Entry 7UPX (electron microscopy, 3.20 A resolution); this record covers chains A and H of the 3 polymer chains in the assembly.

== Chain A ==
Name: Spike glycoprotein
From: Severe acute respiratory syndrome coronavirus
Reference sequence: P0DTC2 (SPIKE_SARS2); numbering as in UniProt (aligned over 1-1273)
Amino-acid sequence (1310 residues; each row starts with the number of its first residue):
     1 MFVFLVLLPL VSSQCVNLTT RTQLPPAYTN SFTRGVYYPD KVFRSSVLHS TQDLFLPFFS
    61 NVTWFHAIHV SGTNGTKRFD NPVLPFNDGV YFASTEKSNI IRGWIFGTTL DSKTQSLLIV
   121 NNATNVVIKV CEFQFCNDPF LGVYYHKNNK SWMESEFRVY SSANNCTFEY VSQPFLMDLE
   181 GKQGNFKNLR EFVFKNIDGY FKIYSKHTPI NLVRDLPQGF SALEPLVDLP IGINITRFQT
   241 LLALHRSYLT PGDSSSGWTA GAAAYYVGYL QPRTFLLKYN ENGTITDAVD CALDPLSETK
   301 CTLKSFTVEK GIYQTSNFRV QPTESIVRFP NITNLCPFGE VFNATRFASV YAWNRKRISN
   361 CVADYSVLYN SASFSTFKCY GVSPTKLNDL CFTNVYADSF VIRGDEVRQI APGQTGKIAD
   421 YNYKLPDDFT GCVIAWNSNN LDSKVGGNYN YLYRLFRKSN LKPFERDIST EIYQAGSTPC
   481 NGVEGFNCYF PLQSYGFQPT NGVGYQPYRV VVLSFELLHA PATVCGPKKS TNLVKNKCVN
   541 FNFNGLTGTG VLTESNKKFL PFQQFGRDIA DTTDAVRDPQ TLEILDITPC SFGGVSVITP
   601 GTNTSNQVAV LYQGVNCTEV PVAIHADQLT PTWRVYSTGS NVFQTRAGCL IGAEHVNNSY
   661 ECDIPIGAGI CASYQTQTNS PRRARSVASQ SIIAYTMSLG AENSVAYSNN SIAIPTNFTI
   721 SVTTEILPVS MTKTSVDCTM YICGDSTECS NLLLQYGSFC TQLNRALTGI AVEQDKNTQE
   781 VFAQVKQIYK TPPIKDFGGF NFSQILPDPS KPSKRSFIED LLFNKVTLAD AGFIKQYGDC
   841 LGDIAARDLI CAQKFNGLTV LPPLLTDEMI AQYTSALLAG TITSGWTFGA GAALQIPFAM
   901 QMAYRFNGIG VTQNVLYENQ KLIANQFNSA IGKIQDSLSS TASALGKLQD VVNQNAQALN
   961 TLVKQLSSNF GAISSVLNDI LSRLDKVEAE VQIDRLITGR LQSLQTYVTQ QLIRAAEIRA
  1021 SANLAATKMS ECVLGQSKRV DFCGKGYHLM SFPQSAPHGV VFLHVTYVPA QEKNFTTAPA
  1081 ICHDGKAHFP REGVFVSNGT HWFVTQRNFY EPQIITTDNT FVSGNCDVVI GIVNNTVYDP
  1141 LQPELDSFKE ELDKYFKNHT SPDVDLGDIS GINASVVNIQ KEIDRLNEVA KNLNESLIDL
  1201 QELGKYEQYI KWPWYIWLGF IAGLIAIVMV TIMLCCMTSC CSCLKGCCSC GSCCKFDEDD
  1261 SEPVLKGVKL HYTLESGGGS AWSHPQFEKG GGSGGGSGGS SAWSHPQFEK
Disordered / not traced: 1-331, 530-1310
Construct notes: engineered mutation Gly614 (Asp in P0DTC2); expression tag (1274-1310)
Covalently attached groups: glycan linked to Asn343
UniProt features mapped onto this chain:
  - region: Asn280 to Cys301 (Putative superantigen), Arg403 to Asp405 (Integrin-binding motif), Asn448 to Phe456 (Immunodominant HLA epitope recognized by the CD8+), Pro681 to Ala684 (Putative superantigen), Ser816 to Tyr837 (Fusion peptide 1), Lys835 to Phe855 (Fusion peptide 2), Asp1163 to Glu1202 (Heptad repeat 2)
  - motif: Met1237 to Cys1241 (Binding to host endocytosis trafficking protein SNX27), Asp1257 to Glu1262 (Diacidic ER export motif (host COPII)), Ser1261 to Gly1267 (Binding to host plasma membrane localising/FERM domain proteins), Lys1269 to Thr1273 (KxHxx, ER retrieval signal (COPI))
  - site (Cleavage): Arg685, Ser686, Arg815, Ser816
  - lipidation (S-palmitoyl cysteine): Cys1235, Cys1236, Cys1240, Cys1241, Cys1243, Cys1247, Cys1248, Cys1250, Cys1253, Cys1254
  - glycosylation: Asn17 (N-linked (GlcNAc...) (complex) asparagine), Asn61 (N-linked (GlcNAc...) (hybrid) asparagine), Asn74 (N-linked (GlcNAc...) (complex) asparagine), Asn122 (N-linked (GlcNAc...) (hybrid) asparagine), Asn149 (N-linked (GlcNAc...) (complex) asparagine), Asn165 (N-linked (GlcNAc...) (complex) asparagine), Asn234 (N-linked (GlcNAc...) (high mannose) asparagine), Asn282 (N-linked (GlcNAc...) (complex) asparagine), Thr323 (O-linked (GalNAc) threonine), Ser325 (O-linked (HexNAc...) serine), Asn331 (N-linked (GlcNAc...) (complex) asparagine), Asn343 (N-linked (GlcNAc...) (complex) asparagine), Asn603 (N-linked (GlcNAc...) (hybrid) asparagine), Asn616 (N-linked (GlcNAc...) (complex) asparagine), Asn657 (N-linked (GlcNAc...) (complex) asparagine), Thr676 (O-linked (GlcNAc...) threonine), Thr678 (O-linked (GlcNAc...) threonine), Asn709 (N-linked (GlcNAc...) (high mannose) asparagine), Asn717 (N-linked (GlcNAc...) (hybrid) asparagine), Asn801 (N-linked (GlcNAc...) (hybrid) asparagine) and 6 more in UniProt
  - natural variant: Leu5 (L5F: In strain: Iota/B.1.526), Ser13 (S13I: In strain: Epsilon/B.1.427/B.1.429), Leu18 (L18F: In strain: Beta/B.1.351, Gamma/P.1 and 1 more), Thr19 (T19I: In strain: Omicron/BQ.1.1, Omicron/XBB.1.5 and 1 more; T19R: In strain: Delta/B.1.617.2, Omicron/BA.2 and 4 more), Thr20 (T20N: In strain: Gamma/P.1), Leu24 to Ala27 (sequence variant, change not given here; In strain: Omicron/BA.2, Omicron/BA.2.12.1 and 6 more), Pro26 (P26S: In strain: Gamma/P.1), Gln52 (Q52H: In strain: Omicron/EG.5.1), Ala67 (A67V: In strain: Eta/B.1.525, Omicron/BA.1), His69 to Val70 (deletion: In strain: Alpha/B.1.1.7, Eta/B.1.525 and 5 more), Gly75 (G75V: In strain: Lambda/C.37), Thr76 (T76I: In strain: Lambda/C.37), 82 further natural variant entries in UniProt
  - mutagenesis: His69 to Val70 (Increased incorporation of cleaved spike into virions), Asn121 (N121Q: Partial loss of biliverdin affinity), Arg190 (R190K: Partial loss of biliverdin affinity), Asn234 (N234Q: Increased resistance to neutralizing antibodies), Asn331 (N331Q: Reduced viral infectivity), Asn343 (N343Q: Reduced viral infectivity), Leu452 (L452R: Increased resistance to neutralizing antibodies. Decreases HLA binding to NF9 epitope. Increased binding affinity to human ACE2), Tyr453 (Y453F: Decreased HLA binding to NF9 epitope. Increased binding affinity to human ACE2), Ala475 (A475V: Increased resistance to neutralizing antibodies), Val483 (V483A: Increased resistance to neutralizing antibodies), Glu484 (E484D: Increased replication in human TMEM106B overexpressing cells), Phe490 (F490L: Increased resistance to neutralizing antibodies and human covalescent sera neutralization), 16 further mutagenesis entries in UniProt
What the authors report for this chain:
  - post-translational modification sites: Asn343

== Chain H ==
Name: SP1-77 Fab heavy chain
From: Homo sapiens
Notes: antibody fragment or engineered binder
Amino-acid sequence (451 residues; each row starts with the number of its first residue; a row labelled like 82A-82C holds insertion residues (82A, then the next letters in order)):
     1 QVQLVQSGAE VKKPGASVKV SCKASGYTFT GTYIHWVRQA PGQGLEWMGW IN
   52A P
    53 NSGGTNFAQI FQGRVTLTRD TSISTAYMDL
82A-82C NRL
    83 KSDDTAVYYC ARDRVLYG
100A-100G RSFGWYF
   101 DVWGAGTTVT VSSASTKGPS VFPLAPCSRS TSESTAALGC LVKDYFPEPV TVSWNSGALT
   161 SGVHTFPAVL QSSGLYSLSS VVTVPSSSLG TKTYTCNVDH KPSNTKVDKR VESKYGPPCP
   221 SCPAPEFLGG PSVFLFPPKP KDTLMISRTP EVTCVVVDVS QEDPEVQFNW YVDGVEVHNA
   281 KTKPREEQFN STYRVVSVLT VLHQDWLNGK EYKCKVSNKG LPSSIEKTIS KAKGQPREPQ
   341 VYTLPPSQEE MTKNQVSLTC LVKGFYPSDI AVEWESNGQP ENNYKTTPPV LDSDGSFFLY
   401 SRLTVDKSRW QEGNVFSCSV MHEALHNHYT QKSLSLSLGK
Disordered / not traced: 215-440
Disulfide bonds: Cys22-Cys92, Cys140-Cys196
What the authors report for this chain:
  - binding site for alpha-L-fucopyranose: Tyr99
  - binding site for N-acetylglucosamine: Tyr99

== How chain A and chain H interact ==
Contacting residue pairs (25; chain A residue first):
  Gly339(A) - Leu98(H)
  Asn343(A) - Leu98(H)
  Asn343(A) - Tyr99(H)  hydrogen bond (backbone-backbone)
  Ala344(A) - Val97(H)
  Thr345(A) - Arg96(H)  hydrogen bond (side chain-backbone)
  Thr345(A) - Val97(H)  hydrogen bond (backbone-backbone)
  Thr345(A) - Leu98(H)  hydrogen bond (side chain-backbone)
  Thr345(A) - Tyr99(H)
  Thr345(A) - Gly100(H)  hydrogen bond (side chain-backbone)
  Thr345(A) - Arg100A(H)
  Thr345(A) - Ser100B(H)  hydrogen bond (backbone-side chain)
  Arg346(A) - Tyr33(H)
  Arg346(A) - Asp95(H)  salt bridge
  Arg346(A) - Ser100B(H)
  Asn440(A) - Arg100A(H)  hydrogen bond (backbone-side chain)
  Leu441(A) - Gly100(H)
  Leu441(A) - Arg100A(H)
  Leu441(A) - Ser100B(H)  hydrogen bond (backbone-backbone)
  Leu441(A) - Phe100C(H)
  Asp442(A) - Ser100B(H)  hydrogen bond
  Ser443(A) - Phe100C(H)
  Lys444(A) - Phe100C(H)
  Asn448(A) - Phe100C(H)
  Tyr451(A) - Ser100B(H)  hydrogen bond
  Arg509(A) - Ser100B(H)  hydrogen bond
Also at the interface, not in a pair above, chain A (15 interface residues in all): Phe347, Asn450
Also at the interface, not in a pair above, chain H (11 interface residues in all): Tyr100F
Interface features reported in the paper:
  - residue pairs: Arg346(A)-Asp95(H) (salt bridge)
  - epitope / paratope residues, chain A: Asn343(A), Thr345(A), Arg346(A), Asn440(A), Leu441(A)
  - epitope / paratope residues, chain H: Asp95(H), Val97(H), Leu98(H), Tyr99(H), Gly100(H), Arg100A(H), Ser100B(H)

== Overview ==
The interface between chain A and chain H involves 15 residues on one side and 11 on the other, with 11
hydrogen bonds and 1 salt bridge. Polar pairs include Arg346(A)-Asp95(H), Thr345(A)-Arg96(H) and
Thr345(A)-Leu98(H). The paper describes a salt bridge between Arg346(A) and Asp95(H). From the paper: a
binding site for alpha-L-fucopyranose at Tyr99(H); a binding site for N-acetylglucosamine at Tyr99(H).
Chain A is Spike glycoprotein (Severe acute respiratory syndrome coronavirus) and chain H is SP1-77 Fab heavy
chain (Homo sapiens); the structure, Three RBD-down state of SARS-CoV-2 D614G spike in complex with the SP1-77
neutralizing antibody Fab fragment ..., was determined by electron microscopy together with 7UPW and 7UPY from
the same study.
